PDB entry 5VIE | X-ray diffraction, 2.60 A resolution | chains A and C of the 4 polymer chains in the assembly

== Chain A (and C) ==
Molecule: UDP-N-acetylglucosamine--peptide N-acetylglucosaminyltransferase 110 kDa subunit
From: Homo sapiens
Notes: EC 2.4.1.255; chain C of this document is another copy of the same molecule, construct and numbering; everything in this record applies to it too
UniProt: O15294 (OGT1_HUMAN); residues 313-1031 here correspond to UniProt positions 323-1041 (UniProt number = residue number + 10)
Sequence (723 residues; row label = number of the first residue in the row):
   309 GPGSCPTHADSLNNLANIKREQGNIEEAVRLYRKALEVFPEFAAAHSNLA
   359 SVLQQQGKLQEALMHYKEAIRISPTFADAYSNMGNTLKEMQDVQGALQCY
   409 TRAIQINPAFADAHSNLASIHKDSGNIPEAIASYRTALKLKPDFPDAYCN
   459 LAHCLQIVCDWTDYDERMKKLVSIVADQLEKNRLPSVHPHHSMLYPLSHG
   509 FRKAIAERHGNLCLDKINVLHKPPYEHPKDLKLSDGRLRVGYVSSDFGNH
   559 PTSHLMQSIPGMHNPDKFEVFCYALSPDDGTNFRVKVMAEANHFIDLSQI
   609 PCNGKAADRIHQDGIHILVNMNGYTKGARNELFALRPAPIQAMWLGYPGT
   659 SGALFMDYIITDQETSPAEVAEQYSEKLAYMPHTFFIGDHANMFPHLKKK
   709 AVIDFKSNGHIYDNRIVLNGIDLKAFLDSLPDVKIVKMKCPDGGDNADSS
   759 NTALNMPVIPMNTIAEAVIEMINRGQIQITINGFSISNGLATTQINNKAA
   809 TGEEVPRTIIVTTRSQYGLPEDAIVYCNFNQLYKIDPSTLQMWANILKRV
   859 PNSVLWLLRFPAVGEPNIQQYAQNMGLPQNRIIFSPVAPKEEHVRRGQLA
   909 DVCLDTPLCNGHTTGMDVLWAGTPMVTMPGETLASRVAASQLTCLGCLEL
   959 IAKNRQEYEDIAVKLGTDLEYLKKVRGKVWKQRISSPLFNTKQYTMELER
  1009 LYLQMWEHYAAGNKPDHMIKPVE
Not modelled in the structure: 309-337, 491, 714-718, 745-762, 1028-1031 (chain C: 309-333, 489-491, 714-718, 745-762, 1020, 1028-1031)
Differences from the reference sequence: expression tag (309-312)
Ligand contacts:
  - 9C1 (2-{[(2E)-4-chlorobut-2-enoyl]amino}-2-deoxy-beta-D-glucopyranose): His498, His499, Met501, Leu502, His558, Pro559, Thr560, Leu563, Leu653, Gly654, Pro656, Phe694, Tyr841, Lys842, Cys917, His920, Thr921
  - UDP (uridine-5'-diphosphate): Pro559, His562, Phe837, Asn838, Gln839, Lys842, Leu866, Phe868, Pro894, Val895, Ala896, Pro897, Lys898, His901, Arg904, Asn918, Gly919, His920, Thr921, Thr922, Asp925
What the authors report for this chain:
  - binding site for the ligand 9CD: Cys917
  - mutagenesis - D554N: decreased catalytic activity on NUP62
  - mutagenesis - D554N: unchanged binding to NUP62
  - catalytic residues: Asp554
  - mutagenesis - N321A/N322A: decreased binding to NUP62
  - mutagenesis - N321A/N322A: abolished catalytic activity on OGA-D175N

== Chain A / chain C interface ==
Contacting residue pairs (58):
  Gln368(A) - Thr801(C)  hydrogen bond
  Gln368(A) - Gln802(C)
  Gln368(A) - Asn805(C)
  Glu369(A) - Gln802(C)
  Met372(A) - Gly783(C)
  Met372(A) - Leu798(C)
  Met372(A) - Gln802(C)  hydrogen bond
  Glu376(A) - Leu798(C)
  Ile378(A) - Arg867(C)
  Arg379(A) - Ser823(C)  hydrogen bond (side chain-backbone)
  Arg379(A) - Gln824(C)
  Arg379(A) - Tyr825(C)
  Arg379(A) - Gly826(C)
  Tyr388(A) - Arg867(C)  hydrogen bond
  Tyr388(A) - Glu873(C)
  Gln402(A) - Asp431(C)
  Gln402(A) - Ser432(C)
  Leu405(A) - Ser432(C)
  Leu405(A) - Asn434(C)
  Gln406(A) - Gly433(C)  hydrogen bond (side chain-backbone)
  Thr409(A) - Asn434(C)
  Thr409(A) - Val871(C)
  Arg410(A) - Ala870(C)
  Arg410(A) - Glu873(C)  salt bridge
  Arg410(A) - Pro874(C)
  Gln413(A) - Val871(C)
  Gln413(A) - Pro874(C)
  His429(A) - Asn434(C)
  Asp431(A) - Gln402(C)
  Ser432(A) - Gln402(C)
  Ser432(A) - Leu405(C)
  Gly433(A) - Gln406(C)  hydrogen bond (backbone-side chain)
  Asn434(A) - Leu405(C)
  Asn434(A) - His429(C)
  Pro436(A) - Thr409(C)
  Glu437(A) - Glu437(C)
  Arg782(A) - Glu345(C)  salt bridge
  Gly783(A) - Met372(C)
  Gly783(A) - Glu376(C)
  Ile785(A) - Glu369(C)
  Leu798(A) - Glu376(C)
  Thr801(A) - Gln368(C)  hydrogen bond
  Gln802(A) - Gln368(C)
  Gln802(A) - Glu369(C)
  Gln802(A) - Met372(C)
  Ser823(A) - Arg379(C)
  Gln824(A) - Arg379(C)
  Tyr825(A) - Arg379(C)
  Gly826(A) - Arg379(C)
  Arg867(A) - Ile378(C)
  Arg867(A) - Tyr388(C)  hydrogen bond
  Ala870(A) - Arg410(C)  hydrogen bond (backbone-side chain)
  Val871(A) - Thr409(C)
  Val871(A) - Gln413(C)
  Glu873(A) - Tyr388(C)
  Glu873(A) - Arg410(C)  salt bridge
  Pro874(A) - Arg410(C)
  Pro874(A) - Gln413(C)
Also at the interface, not in a pair above, chain A (43 interface residues in all): Pro348, His373, Lys375, Asn781, Ala799, Asn805, Pro869, Pro894
Also at the interface, not in a pair above, chain C (44 interface residues in all): Pro348, Lys375, Pro382, Pro436, Asn781, Arg782, Ile785, Ala799, Pro869, Pro894

== Summary ==
The interface between chain A and chain C involves 43 residues on one side and 44 on the other, with 9
hydrogen bonds and 3 salt bridges. Among the polar pairs are Arg410(A)-Glu873(C), Arg782(A)-Glu345(C) and
Gln368(A)-Thr801(C). The paper reports the catalytic residue Asp554(A); D554N of chain A reduces catalytic
activity on NUP62.
Chain A and chain C are both UDP-N-acetylglucosamine--peptide N-acetylglucosaminyltransferase 110 kDa subunit
(Homo sapiens); the structure, Electrophilic probes for deciphering substrate recognition by O-GlcNAc
transferase, was determined by X-ray diffraction, deposited together with 5VIF.
